PDB entry 3JC8 | electron microscopy | chains Ob and Pb of the 115 polymer chains in the assembly

== Chain Ob ==
Name: PilO
Source organism: Myxococcus xanthus DK 1622
UniProt: Q306N4 (Q306N4_MYXXD); numbering as in UniProt (aligned over 1-205)
Chain sequence (205 residues; numbered 1 to 205; the number before each row is that of its first residue):
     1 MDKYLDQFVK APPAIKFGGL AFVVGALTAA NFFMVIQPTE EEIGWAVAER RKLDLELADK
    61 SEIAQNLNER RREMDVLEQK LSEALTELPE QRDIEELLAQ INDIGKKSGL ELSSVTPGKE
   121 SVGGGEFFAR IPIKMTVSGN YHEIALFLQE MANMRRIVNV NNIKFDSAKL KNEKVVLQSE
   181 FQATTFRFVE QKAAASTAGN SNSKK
Disordered / not traced: 190-205

== Chain Pb ==
Name: PilP
Source organism: Myxococcus xanthus DK 1622
UniProt: Q306N3 (Q306N3_MYXXD); residue numbers follow UniProt; this construct covers 1-172
Chain sequence (172 residues; each row starts with the number of its first residue):
     1 MLAACEEPPA PAPPPAKPKA AAAVPVKAAP TETGAQAAPS YSYVYNPVGK RDPFRSPIDE
    61 LGPVNANPVA ACNEPLCSFD LDQLKLVAVV TGDASPVAMV EDPAGRGHIV RRNTRMGRQG
   121 GKVTQILRDS VTVTEVFSGN GEIIKNPVTL QLKPDAKQDP AYNMMTGRNY GE
Disordered / not traced: 1-4, 160-172

== Chain Ob / chain Pb interface ==
Contacting residue pairs - 26 pairs, chain Ob then chain Pb:
  Ile-43(Ob) with Pro-13(Pb)
  Gly-44(Ob) with Ala-12(Pb); Pro-13(Pb); Pro-14(Pb)
  Trp-45(Ob) with Pro-13(Pb)
  Val-47(Ob) with Pro-13(Pb); Pro-18(Pb)
  Ala-48(Ob) with Pro-13(Pb); Pro-14(Pb)
  Arg-50(Ob) with Pro-18(Pb); Ala-21(Pb)
  Arg-51(Ob) with Lys-17(Pb); Pro-18(Pb); Ala-21(Pb)
  Asp-54(Ob) with Ala-21(Pb); Ala-22(Pb); Val-24(Pb); Pro-25(Pb)
  Leu-55(Ob) with Ala-21(Pb); Ala-22(Pb); Pro-25(Pb)
  Ala-58(Ob) with Pro-25(Pb); Val-26(Pb); Lys-27(Pb)
  Asp-59(Ob) with Pro-25(Pb); Lys-27(Pb)
Also at the interface, not in a pair above, chain Ob (15 interface residues in all): Lys-52, Glu-56, Leu-57, Glu-62
Also at the interface, not in a pair above, chain Pb (13 interface residues in all): Ala-16, Ala-29

== Summary ==
Chain Ob and chain Pb form an interface of 15 and 13 residues respectively.
Chain Ob is PilO and chain Pb is PilP, both from Myxococcus xanthus DK 1622; the structure, Architectural
model of the type IVa pilus machine in a piliated state, was determined by electron microscopy (same
publication as 3JC9).
